Entry 4R1S (X-ray diffraction, 1.60 A resolution); this record covers chain A.

== Chain A ==
Molecule: cinnamoyl CoA reductase
Organism: Petunia x hybrida
Amino-acid sequence (337 residues; each row starts with the number of its first residue; numbers below 1 keep their minus sign (Gly-3 is residue -3)):
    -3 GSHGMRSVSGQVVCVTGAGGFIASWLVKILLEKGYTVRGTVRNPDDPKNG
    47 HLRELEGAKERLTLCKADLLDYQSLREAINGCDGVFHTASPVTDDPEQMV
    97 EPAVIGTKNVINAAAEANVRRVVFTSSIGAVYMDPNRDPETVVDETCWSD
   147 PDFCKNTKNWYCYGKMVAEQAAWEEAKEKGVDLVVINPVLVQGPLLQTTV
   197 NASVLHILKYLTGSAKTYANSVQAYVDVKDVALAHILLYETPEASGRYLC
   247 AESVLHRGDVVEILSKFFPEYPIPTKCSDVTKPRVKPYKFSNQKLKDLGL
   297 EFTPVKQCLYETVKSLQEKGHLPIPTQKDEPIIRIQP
Disordered / not traced: -3 to 3, 323-333
Ligand contacts: NADP (NAP; NADP nicotinamide-adenine-dinucleotide phosphate): Gly13, Gly15, Gly16, Phe17, Ile18, Arg38, Lys44, Ala63, Asp64, Leu65, Thr84, Ala85, Ser86, Pro87, Val88, Pro98, Thr121, Ser122, Ser123, Tyr157, Lys161, Pro184, Val185, Leu186, Val187, Asn197, Ser199
Reported in the primary citation:
  - binding site for NADP: Gly13, Gly16, Phe17 to Ile18, Arg38, Lys44, Asp64, Leu65, Thr84, Ser86, Tyr157, Lys161, Pro184, Val187, Ser199
  - conformationally variable residues (loop rearrangement, order/disorder transition): Ala63 to Val96, Thr84 to Pro98, Pro147 to Lys161, Asn197 to Thr213
  - binding site for NADP: Val185, Leu186 (from molecular simulation)
  - specificity-determining residues: Ala220 (by similarity / conservation)
  - catalytic residues: Ser123, Tyr157, Cys158, Lys161 (proposed by the authors, not directly observed)
  - mutagenesis - C158S: decreased catalytic activity
  - mutagenesis - C150A, C150S, C158A (3-fold): increased catalytic activity
  - mutagenesis - C150A, C150S: decreased catalytic activity on sodium iodide treatment

== In short ==
Chain A binds NADP. The paper reports catalytic residues Ser123, Tyr157 and Cys158 among others; C150A, C150S
and C158A increase catalytic activity.
Chain A is cinnamoyl CoA reductase (Petunia x hybrida); the structure, Crystal structure of Petunia hydrida
cinnamoyl-CoA reductase, was determined by X-ray diffraction, deposited together with 4QTZ, 4QUK, 4R1T and
4R1U.
